PDB entry 9E7L | electron microscopy, 3.33 A resolution | chains B and N of the 23 polymer chains in the assembly

== Chain B ==
Molecule: V-type proton ATPase subunit d
Source organism: Saccharomyces cerevisiae
UniProt: P32366 (VA0D_YEAST); residue numbers follow UniProt; this construct covers 1-345
Chain sequence (345 residues; row label = number of the first residue in the row):
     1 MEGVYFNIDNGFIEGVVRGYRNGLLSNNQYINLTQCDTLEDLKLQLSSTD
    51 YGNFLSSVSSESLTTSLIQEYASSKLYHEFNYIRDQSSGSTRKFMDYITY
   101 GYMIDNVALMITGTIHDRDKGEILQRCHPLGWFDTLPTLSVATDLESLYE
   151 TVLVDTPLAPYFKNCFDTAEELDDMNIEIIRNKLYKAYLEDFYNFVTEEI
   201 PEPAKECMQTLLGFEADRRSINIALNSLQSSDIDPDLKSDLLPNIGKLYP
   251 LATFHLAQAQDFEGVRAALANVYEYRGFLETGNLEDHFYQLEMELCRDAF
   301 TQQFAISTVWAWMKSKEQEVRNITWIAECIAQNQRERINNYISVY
UniProt features mapped onto this chain:
  - modified residue: M1 (N-acetylmethionine)

== Chain N ==
Molecule: V0 assembly protein 1
Source organism: Saccharomyces cerevisiae
UniProt: P53262 (VOA1_YEAST); numbering as in UniProt (aligned over 1-265)
Chain sequence (265 residues; row label = number of the first residue in the row):
     1 MVFGQLYALFIFTLSCCISKTVQADSSKESSSFISFDKESNWDTISTISS
    51 TADVISSVDSAIAVFEFDNFSLLDNLMIDEEYPFFNRFFANDVSLTVHDD
   101 SPLNISQSLSPIMEQFTVDELPESASDLLYEYSLDDKSIVLFKFTSDAYD
   151 LKKLDEFIDSCLSFLEDKSGDNLTVVINSLGWAFEDEDGDDEYATEETLS
   201 HHDNNKGKEGDDDILSSIWTEGLLMCLIVSALLLFILIVALSWISNLDIT
   251 YGALEKSTNPIKKNN
Not modelled in the structure: 1-211, 264-265
UniProt features mapped onto this chain:
  - motif: K262 to N265 (ER retention motif)
  - glycosylation (N-linked (GlcNAc...) asparagine): N69, N104, N172

== Interface between chain B and chain N ==
Residue-residue contacts - 16 pairs, chain B then chain N:
  I8(B) with W243(N), hydrophobic
  N81(B) with K262(N)
  D85(B) with T250(N); G252(N); A253(N)
  Q86(B) with T250(N)
  S87(B) with T250(N)
  S88(B) with I249(N)
  R92(B) with G252(N)
  L124(B) with I261(N)
  C127(B) with I261(N)
  P129(B) with I261(N), hydrophobic
  W132(B) with T258(N); N259(N); P260(N); I261(N), hydrophobic
Interface residues without a listed pair, chain B (16 interface residues in all): Y5, H78, Q125, H128, L136
Interface residues without a listed pair, chain N (11 interface residues in all): E255

== In short ==
The interface between chain B and chain N involves 16 residues on one side and 11 on the other.
Chain B is V-type proton ATPase subunit d and chain N is V0 assembly protein 1, both from Saccharomyces
cerevisiae; the structure, Yeast V-ATPase Vo proton channel bound to nanobody 2WVA7, was determined by
electron microscopy (same publication as 9E76 and 9MJ4).
